PDB entry 4XDJ | X-ray diffraction, 3.80 A resolution | chains A and B

# Chain A (and B)
Protein: Potassium channel subfamily K member 10
Source organism: homo sapiens
Notes: chain B of this document is another copy of the same molecule, construct and numbering; everything in this record applies to it too
UniProt: P57789 (KCNKA_HUMAN), isoform P57789-3; residues 67-340 here = UniProt positions 67-340
Amino-acid sequence (282 residues; row label = number of the first residue in the row):
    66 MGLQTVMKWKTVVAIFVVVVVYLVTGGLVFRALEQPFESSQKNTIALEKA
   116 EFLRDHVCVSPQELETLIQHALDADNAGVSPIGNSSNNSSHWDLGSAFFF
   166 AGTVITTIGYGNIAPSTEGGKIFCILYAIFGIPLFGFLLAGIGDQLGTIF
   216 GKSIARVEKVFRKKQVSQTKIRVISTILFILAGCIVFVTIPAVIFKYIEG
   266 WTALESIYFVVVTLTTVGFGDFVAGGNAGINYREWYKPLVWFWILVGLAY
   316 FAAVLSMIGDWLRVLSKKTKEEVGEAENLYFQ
Disordered / not traced: 66-72, 150-154, 226-230, 334-347 (chain B: 66-72, 149-154, 227-231, 292-297, 333-347)
Construct notes: initiating methionine (66); expression tag (341-347)
Bound ions: K+ site 1: Thr172, Ile173, Thr281, Val282 (shared with Thr172(B), Ile173(B), Thr281(B), Val282(B) of chain B); K+ site 2: Thr172, Thr281 (shared with Thr172(B), Thr281(B) of chain B); K+ site 3: Ile173, Gly174, Val282, Gly283 (shared with Ile173(B), Gly174(B), Val282(B), Gly283(B) of chain B)
Ligand contacts:
  - 1,2-diacyl-sn-glycero-3-phosphocholine (PC1), molecule 1: Thr234, Arg237, Thr241, Ile245, Ile323, Trp326, Leu330
  - 1,2-diacyl-sn-glycero-3-phosphocholine (PC1), molecule 2: Val251, Pro256, Ile259, Phe260, Leu304, Val305, Trp308
What the authors report for this chain:
  - contacts within the chain: Met322-Trp326, Arg237-Trp326

# How chain A and chain B interact
Inter-chain disulfides: Cys123(A)-Cys123(B)
Contacting residue pairs - 215 pairs, chain A then chain B:
  Trp74(A) with Gln210(B)
  Val77(A) with Leu203(B); Gly206(B); Ile207(B), hydrophobic
  Ile80(A) with Phe202(B); Leu203(B)
  Phe81(A) with Leu203(B); Leu310(B), hydrophobic
  Val83(A) with Leu199(B), hydrophobic
  Val84(A) with Leu199(B), hydrophobic; Leu203(B), hydrophobic
  Tyr87(A) with Ile170(B), hydrophobic; Tyr192(B), hydrogen bond (backbone-side chain); Phe195(B), hydrogen bond (side chain-backbone); Gly196(B); Leu199(B), hydrophobic
  Leu88(A) with Phe163(B), hydrophobic; Ala166(B); Gly167(B); Ile170(B), hydrophobic; Tyr192(B); Trp306(B), hydrophobic
  Val89(A) with Phe163(B), hydrophobic
  Gly91(A) with Phe188(B); Tyr192(B)
  Gly92(A) with Ala162(B)
  Val94(A) with Phe188(B), hydrophobic
  Phe95(A) with Trp157(B), hydrophobic; Phe165(B), hydrophobic; Gly185(B); Phe188(B), hydrophobic; Cys189(B), hydrophobic
  Arg96(A) with Trp157(B)
  Leu98(A) with Thr182(B), hydrogen bond (backbone-side chain); Gly184(B); Gly185(B); Phe188(B), hydrophobic
  Glu99(A) with Trp157(B); Pro180(B); Ser181(B), hydrogen bond (side chain-backbone); Thr182(B), hydrogen bond; Gly185(B)
  Gln100(A) with Ser155(B), hydrogen bond; Trp157(B); Asp158(B)
  Phe102(A) with Ser181(B); Thr182(B)
  Glu103(A) with Val144(B); Ser155(B), hydrogen bond; His156(B), salt bridge; Trp157(B)
  Gln106(A) with Ala142(B); Val144(B)
  Lys107(A) with Val144(B)
  Ile110(A) with His135(B); Ala136(B), hydrophobic; Ala139(B), hydrophobic; Val144(B), hydrophobic; Pro146(B), hydrophobic
  Glu113(A) with His135(B), salt bridge
  Lys114(A) with Pro146(B), hydrogen bond (side chain-backbone); Ile147(B); Gly148(B), hydrogen bond (side chain-backbone)
  Phe117(A) with Val124(B), hydrophobic; Glu128(B); Leu132(B), hydrophobic
  His121(A) with Cys123(B), hydrogen bond (side chain-backbone); Val124(B); Glu128(B), salt bridge
  Cys123(A) with His121(B), hydrogen bond (backbone-side chain); Cys123(B), disulfide
  Val124(A) with Phe117(B), hydrophobic; His121(B); Val124(B), hydrophobic
  Glu128(A) with Phe117(B); His121(B), salt bridge
  Leu129(A) with Leu132(B), hydrophobic
  Glu130(A) with Pro146(B); Ile147(B); Gly148(B), hydrogen bond (side chain-backbone)
  Leu132(A) with Phe117(B), hydrophobic; Leu129(B), hydrophobic; Leu132(B), hydrophobic
  Ile133(A) with Ala136(B), hydrophobic; Pro146(B); Ile147(B), hydrophobic
  Gln134(A) with Ile147(B)
  His135(A) with Ile110(B)
  Ala136(A) with Ile110(B), hydrophobic; Ile133(B), hydrophobic
  Leu137(A) with Asp140(B); Pro146(B), hydrophobic; Ile147(B), hydrophobic
  Ala139(A) with Ile110(B), hydrophobic
  Asp140(A) with Leu137(B)
  Ala142(A) with Gln106(B)
  Val144(A) with Glu103(B); Gln106(B); Lys107(B); Ile110(B), hydrophobic
  Pro146(A) with Ile110(B), hydrophobic; Lys114(B), hydrogen bond (backbone-side chain); Glu130(B); Ile133(B); Leu137(B), hydrophobic
  Ile147(A) with Lys114(B); Glu130(B); Ile133(B), hydrophobic; Gln134(B); Leu137(B), hydrophobic
  Gly148(A) with Lys114(B), hydrogen bond (backbone-side chain); Glu130(B), hydrogen bond (backbone-side chain)
  Ser155(A) with Gln100(B), hydrogen bond; Glu103(B), hydrogen bond
  His156(A) with Glu103(B), salt bridge
  Trp157(A) with Phe95(B), hydrophobic; Arg96(B); Glu99(B); Gln100(B); Glu103(B)
  Leu159(A) with Leu93(B), hydrophobic
  Ala162(A) with Gly92(B)
  Phe163(A) with Leu88(B), hydrophobic; Val89(B), hydrophobic
  Phe165(A) with Phe95(B), hydrophobic; Phe284(B), hydrophobic
  Ala166(A) with Leu88(B)
  Gly167(A) with Leu88(B)
  Val169(A) with Val282(B); Phe284(B), hydrophobic
  Ile170(A) with Tyr87(B), hydrophobic; Leu88(B), hydrophobic
  Thr172(A) with Thr280(B); Thr281(B); Val282(B)
  Ile173(A) with Val282(B)
  Gly174(A) with Val282(B); Gly283(B); Phe284(B)
  Tyr175(A) with Tyr175(B); Phe284(B)
  Gly176(A) with Phe284(B)
  Pro180(A) with Glu99(B); Tyr273(B)
  Ser181(A) with Glu99(B), hydrogen bond (backbone-side chain); Phe102(B)
  Thr182(A) with Leu98(B), hydrogen bond (side chain-backbone); Glu99(B), hydrogen bond (backbone-side chain); Phe102(B)
  Glu183(A) with Leu269(B)
  Gly184(A) with Leu98(B)
  Gly185(A) with Phe95(B); Leu98(B); Glu99(B)
  Lys186(A) with Leu269(B); Tyr273(B); Asp286(B), salt bridge; Phe287(B)
  Ile187(A) with Leu269(B), hydrophobic
  Phe188(A) with Gly91(B); Val94(B), hydrophobic; Phe95(B), hydrophobic; Leu98(B), hydrophobic
  Cys189(A) with Phe95(B), hydrophobic; Phe284(B), hydrophobic
  Ile190(A) with Tyr273(B), hydrophobic; Val276(B), hydrophobic
  Tyr192(A) with Tyr87(B), hydrogen bond (side chain-backbone); Leu88(B); Gly91(B); Phe95(B), hydrophobic
  Phe195(A) with Tyr87(B), hydrogen bond (backbone-side chain)
  Gly196(A) with Tyr87(B)
  Ile197(A) with Thr280(B)
  Leu199(A) with Val83(B), hydrophobic; Val84(B), hydrophobic; Tyr87(B), hydrophobic
  Phe202(A) with Ile80(B), hydrophobic
  Leu203(A) with Val77(B); Ile80(B); Phe81(B); Val84(B), hydrophobic
  Gly206(A) with Val77(B)
  Ile207(A) with Val77(B)
  Asp209(A) with Arg328(B), salt bridge
  Gln210(A) with Lys73(B); Trp74(B)
  Thr267(A) with Glu183(B)
  Leu269(A) with Glu183(B); Lys186(B); Ile187(B), hydrophobic
  Tyr273(A) with Pro180(B); Lys186(B); Ile190(B), hydrophobic
  Val276(A) with Ile190(B), hydrophobic
  Thr280(A) with Thr172(B); Ile197(B)
  Thr281(A) with Thr172(B)
  Val282(A) with Val169(B); Thr172(B); Ile173(B); Gly174(B); Ile197(B), hydrophobic
  Gly283(A) with Gly174(B)
  Phe284(A) with Phe165(B), hydrophobic; Val169(B), hydrophobic; Gly174(B); Tyr175(B); Gly176(B); Cys189(B), hydrophobic
  Asp286(A) with Lys186(B), salt bridge
  Phe287(A) with Lys186(B)
  Trp306(A) with Leu88(B), hydrophobic
  Leu310(A) with Phe81(B), hydrophobic
  Arg328(A) with Asp209(B), salt bridge
Also at the interface, not in a pair above, chain A (106 interface residues in all): Lys73, Val85, Val122, Asp138, Asp158, Ile178, Ala179, Leu191, Ala193, Phe307
Also at the interface, not in a pair above, chain B (107 interface residues in all): Val85, Glu113, Val122, Ser125, Asp138, Leu159, Ile178, Ala179, Leu191, Ala193, Ile194

# Summary
The interface between chain A and chain B involves 106 residues on one side and 107 on the other; the contacts
include 1 disulfide bond, 22 hydrogen bonds and 9 salt bridges. Polar contacts include Glu103(A)-His156(B),
Glu113(A)-His135(B) and His121(A)-Glu128(B). Bound to chain A: 1,2-diacyl-sn-glycero-3-phosphocholine. From
the paper: contacts within the chain involving Trp326(A), Met322(A) and Arg237(A).
Both chains are Potassium channel subfamily K member 10 (homo sapiens). Entry 4XDJ (Crystal structure of human
two pore domain potassium ion channel TREK2 (K2P10.1) in an alternate conformation ...) was determined by
X-ray diffraction, deposited together with 4XDK and 4BW5.
